7F6X - chains A and B; structure by X-ray diffraction, 2.16 A resolution.

== Chain A (and B) ==
Protein: Cupin domain-containing protein
From: Streptomyces albus
Notes: chain B of this document is another copy of the same molecule, construct and numbering; everything in this record applies to it too
UniProt: L7PIL3 (L7PIL3_9ACTN); residue numbers follow UniProt; this construct covers 1-131
Sequence (131 residues; row label = number of the first residue in the row):
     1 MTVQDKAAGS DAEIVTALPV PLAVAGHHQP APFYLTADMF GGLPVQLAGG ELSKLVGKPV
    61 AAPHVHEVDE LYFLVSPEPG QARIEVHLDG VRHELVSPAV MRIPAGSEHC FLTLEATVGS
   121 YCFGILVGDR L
Not modelled in the structure: 1-10, 129-131 (chain B: 1-11, 24-29, 129-131)
Bound ions: Fe ion: H64, H66, E70, H109
Small-molecule neighbours: 1H-indole-3-carbaldehyde (I3A): H27, A31, P32, A48, G49, G50, L55, V60, E70, Y72, F111, C122, G124

== Chain A / chain B interface ==
Residue-residue contacts - 64 pairs, chain A then chain B:
  D11(A) - H93(B)
  A12(A) - L88(B)  hydrophobic
  A12(A) - R102(B)
  E13(A) - M101(B)
  E13(A) - R102(B)  salt bridge
  I14(A) - L95(B)  hydrophobic
  I14(A) - V100(B)
  I14(A) - M101(B)  hydrophobic
  V15(A) - A99(B)
  V15(A) - V100(B)  hydrogen bond (backbone-backbone)
  T16(A) - P98(B)
  T16(A) - A99(B)
  L18(A) - P98(B)
  L18(A) - A99(B)  hydrophobic
  L18(A) - V100(B)  hydrophobic
  Y34(A) - F73(B)  hydrophobic
  Y34(A) - P98(B)  hydrophobic
  Y34(A) - V100(B)
  L35(A) - L71(B)  hydrophobic
  L35(A) - V100(B)  hydrophobic
  L35(A) - I125(B)  hydrophobic
  F40(A) - L71(B)  hydrophobic
  F40(A) - V100(B)  hydrophobic
  F40(A) - R102(B)
  L43(A) - L71(B)  hydrophobic
  P44(A) - P44(B)  hydrophobic
  P44(A) - V127(B)
  E51(A) - P77(B)
  L71(A) - L35(B)  hydrophobic
  F73(A) - Y34(B)  hydrophobic
  F73(A) - L47(B)  hydrophobic
  F73(A) - F123(B)  hydrophobic
  V75(A) - Y121(B)
  S76(A) - Y121(B)  hydrogen bond (backbone-side chain)
  P77(A) - G119(B)
  P77(A) - Y121(B)
  E78(A) - K54(B)  salt bridge
  H93(A) - A12(B)
  L95(A) - I14(B)  hydrophobic
  P98(A) - T16(B)
  P98(A) - L18(B)
  P98(A) - Y34(B)  hydrophobic
  A99(A) - V15(B)
  V100(A) - E13(B)
  V100(A) - I14(B)
  V100(A) - V15(B)  hydrogen bond (backbone-backbone)
  V100(A) - L18(B)  hydrophobic
  V100(A) - Y34(B)
  V100(A) - L35(B)  hydrophobic
  V100(A) - F40(B)  hydrophobic
  M101(A) - E13(B)
  M101(A) - I14(B)  hydrophobic
  R102(A) - E13(B)  salt bridge
  R102(A) - F40(B)
  G119(A) - G119(B)
  G119(A) - Y121(B)
  Y121(A) - S76(B)
  Y121(A) - P77(B)
  Y121(A) - G119(B)  hydrogen bond (side chain-backbone)
  Y121(A) - Y121(B)  hydrophobic
  F123(A) - F73(B)  hydrophobic
  F123(A) - F123(B)  hydrophobic
  I125(A) - L35(B)  hydrophobic
  V127(A) - P44(B)
Interface residues without a listed pair, chain A (36 interface residues in all): V45, L47, L88, P104, V118
Interface residues without a listed pair, chain B (36 interface residues in all): L43, V45, E51, V75, P104, V118, S120

== In short ==
The chain A/chain B interface involves 36 residues from each chain; the contacts include 4 hydrogen bonds and
3 salt bridges. Polar contacts include E13(A)-R102(B), E78(A)-K54(B) and S76(A)-Y121(B). Chain A binds
1H-indole-3-carbaldehyde. The Fe ion site is built by H64(A), H66(A), E70(A) and H109(A).
Both chains are Cupin domain-containing protein (Streptomyces albus). Entry 7F6X (Structural and mechanistic
studies of a novel non-heme iron epimerase/lyase and its utilization in chemoselective synthesis) was
determined by X-ray diffraction (same publication as 7EQK, 7EU6, 7EUE, 7EUP and 7EUZ).
